Entry 7VA4 (electron microscopy, 14.00 A resolution (very low resolution: no residue pairs are listed; an interface is given only as per-side residue counts)); this record covers chains J and D of the 34 polymer chains in the assembly.

# Chain J
Molecule: 539-nt DNA strand
Source organism: Homo sapiens
Sequence (539 nucleotides; each row starts with the number of its first residue):
     1 AACCCTAACC CTAACCCTAA CCCTAACCCT AACCCTAACC CTAACCCTAA CCCTAACCCT
    61 AACCCTAACC CTAACCCTAA CCCTAACCCT AACCCTAACC CTAACCCTAA CCCTAACCCT
   121 AACCCTAACC CTAACCCTAA CCCTAACCCT AACCCTAACC CTAACCCTAA CCCTAACCCT
   181 AACCCTAACC CTAACCCTAA CCCTAACCCT AACCCTAACC CTAACCCTAA CCCTAACCCT
   241 AACCCTAACC CTAACCCTAA CCCTAACCCT AACCCTAACC CTAACCCTAA CCCTAACCCT
   301 AACCCTAACC CTAACCCTAA CCCTAACCCT AACCCTAACC CTAACCCTAA CCCTAACCCT
   361 AACCCTAACC CTAACCCTAA CCCTAACCCT AACCCTAACC CTAACCCTAA CCCTAACCCT
   421 AACCATAACC CTAACCCTAA CCCTAACCCT AACCCTAACC CTAACCCTAA CCCTAACCCT
   481 AACCCTAACC CTAACCCTAA CCCTAACCCT AACCCTAACC CTAACCCTAA CCCTAACCC

# Chain D
Protein: Histone H2B type 1-K
Source organism: Homo sapiens
Reference sequence: O60814 (H2B1K_HUMAN); residues 28-122 here correspond to UniProt positions 32-126 (UniProt number = residue number + 4)
Amino-acid sequence (95 residues; numbered 28 to 122; the number before each row is that of its first residue):
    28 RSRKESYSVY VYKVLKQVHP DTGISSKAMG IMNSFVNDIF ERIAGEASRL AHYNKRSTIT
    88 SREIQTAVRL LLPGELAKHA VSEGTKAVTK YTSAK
Curated features (UniProtKB/Swiss-Prot):
  - modified residue: Lys-31 (N6-(2-hydroxyisobutyryl)lysine), Glu-32 (PolyADP-ribosyl glutamic acid), Ser-33 (Phosphoserine), Lys-40 (N6-(2-hydroxyisobutyryl)lysine), Lys-43 (N6-(2-hydroxyisobutyryl)lysine), Lys-54 (N6,N6-dimethyllysine), Arg-76 (Dimethylated arginine), Lys-82 (N6,N6,N6-trimethyllysine), Arg-83 (Omega-N-methylarginine), Arg-89 (Omega-N-methylarginine), Lys-105 (N6-(2-hydroxyisobutyryl)lysine), Thr-112 (Phosphothreonine), Lys-113 (N6-(2-hydroxyisobutyryl)lysine), Lys-117 (N6-(2-hydroxyisobutyryl)lysine)
  - glycosylation: Ser-109 (O-linked (GlcNAc) serine)
  - cross-link (Glycyl lysine isopeptide (Lys-Gly)): Lys-31 (interchain with G-Cter in ubiquitin), Lys-117 (interchain with G-Cter in ubiquitin)

# How chain J and chain D interact
At this resolution (14 A) residue pairs are not listed: 8 residues of chain J and 14 of chain D lie at the interface.

# In short
8 residues of chain J and 14 residues of chain D are in contact.
Here chain J is a 539-nt DNA strand and chain D is Histone H2B type 1-K, both from Homo sapiens. Entry 7VA4
(Telomeric tetranucleosome in open state) was determined by electron microscopy, deposited together with 7V90,
7V96, 7V9C, 7V9J, 7V9K and 7V9S.
